5XB8 - chains B and C of the 4 polymer chains in the assembly; structure by X-ray diffraction, 1.79 A resolution.

[Chain B (and C)]
Name: Thermophilic dibenzothiophene desulfurization enzyme C
From: Paenibacillus sp. A11-2
Notes: chain C of this document is another copy of the same molecule, construct and numbering; everything in this record applies to it too
Reference sequence: Q9LBX2 (Q9LBX2_9BACL); residues 1-414 here = UniProt positions 1-414
Sequence (414 residues; row label = number of the first residue in the row):
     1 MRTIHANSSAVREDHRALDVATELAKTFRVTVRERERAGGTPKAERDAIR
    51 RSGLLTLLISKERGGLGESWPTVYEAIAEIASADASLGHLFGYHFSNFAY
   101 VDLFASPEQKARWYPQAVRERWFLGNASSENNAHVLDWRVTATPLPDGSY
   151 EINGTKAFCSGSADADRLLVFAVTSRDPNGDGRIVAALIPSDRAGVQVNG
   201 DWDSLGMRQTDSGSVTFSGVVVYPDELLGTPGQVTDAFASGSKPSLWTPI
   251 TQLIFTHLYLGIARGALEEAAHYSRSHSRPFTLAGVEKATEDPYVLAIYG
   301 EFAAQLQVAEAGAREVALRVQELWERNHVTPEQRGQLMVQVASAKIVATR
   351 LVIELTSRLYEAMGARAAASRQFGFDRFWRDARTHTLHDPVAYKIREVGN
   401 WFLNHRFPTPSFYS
Not modelled in the structure: 1-14, 129-135, 282-286 (chain C: 1-13, 129-137, 282-285)
Reported in the primary citation:
  - catalytic residues: H89, S160
  - catalytic residues: Y93, H388 (proposed by the authors, not directly observed)
  - mutagenesis - Y93F: abolished catalytic activity on BT
  - specificity-determining residues: Y413 (proposed by the authors, not directly observed)
  - mutagenesis - Y93A: abolished catalytic activity

[Chain B / chain C interface]
Pairs across the interface - 86 pairs, chain B then chain C:
  L267(B) with F402(C)
  E268(B) with F402(C)
  A271(B) with F402(C), hydrophobic; L403(C)
  S274(B) with L403(C)
  R275(B) with F402(C); L403(C), hydrogen bond (side chain-backbone); H405(C)
  T290(B) with L403(C); N404(C), hydrogen bond (backbone-side chain)
  E291(B) with R396(C), salt bridge; N404(C); R406(C), salt bridge
  V295(B) with L403(C), hydrophobic
  L296(B) with R396(C); G399(C); N400(C); L403(C), hydrophobic; N404(C)
  A297(B) with I395(C)
  Y299(B) with F402(C), hydrophobic; L403(C), hydrophobic
  G300(B) with I395(C); V398(C); G399(C)
  E301(B) with I395(C)
  A303(B) with V398(C), hydrophobic; F402(C), hydrophobic
  A304(B) with S343(C); I346(C), hydrophobic; V398(C)
  Q305(B) with V347(C)
  Q307(B) with Q340(C), hydrogen bond; S343(C); W401(C)
  V308(B) with V308(C); A309(C), hydrophobic; S343(C); A344(C), hydrophobic; V347(C), hydrophobic
  A309(B) with V308(C), hydrophobic
  A311(B) with G312(C); E315(C)
  G312(B) with A311(C); G312(C)
  R314(B) with E315(C), salt bridge
  E315(B) with A311(C); R314(C), salt bridge
  V339(B) with Q307(C)
  Q340(B) with Q307(C), hydrogen bond
  S343(B) with A304(C); Q307(C); V308(C)
  A344(B) with V308(C), hydrophobic
  I346(B) with A304(C), hydrophobic
  V347(B) with Q305(C); V308(C), hydrophobic
  R350(B) with E301(C), salt bridge
  I395(B) with A297(C); G300(C); E301(C)
  R396(B) with E291(C), salt bridge; L296(C)
  V398(B) with G300(C); A303(C), hydrophobic; A304(C)
  G399(B) with L296(C); Y299(C); G300(C)
  N400(B) with L296(C)
  W401(B) with Q307(C)
  F402(B) with L267(C); E268(C); A271(C), hydrophobic; R275(C); A303(C), hydrophobic
  L403(B) with A271(C); S274(C); R275(C), hydrogen bond (backbone-side chain); T290(C); Y299(C), hydrophobic
  N404(B) with T290(C), hydrogen bond (side chain-backbone); E291(C); L296(C)
  H405(B) with R275(C)
  R406(B) with E291(C), salt bridge
Other interface residues (no listed pair), chain C (40 interface residues in all): R264, V295

[Overview]
41 residues of chain B and 40 residues of chain C are in contact; the contacts include 6 hydrogen bonds and 7
salt bridges. Polar contacts include E291(B)-R396(C), E291(B)-R406(C) and R314(B)-E315(C). The paper reports
catalytic residues H89(B), S160(B) and Y93(B) among others; Y93F of chain B abolishes catalytic activity on
BT.
Both chains are Thermophilic dibenzothiophene desulfurization enzyme C (Paenibacillus sp. A11-2). Entry 5XB8
(Crystal structure of dibenzothiophene monooxygenase (TdsC) from Paenibacillus sp. A11-2) was determined by
X-ray diffraction together with 5XDB, 5XDC, 5XDD, 5XDE and 5XDG from the same study.
